Entry 8TEK (electron microscopy, 3.60 A resolution); this record covers chains N and O of the 10 polymer chains in the assembly.

# Chain N
Protein: Flagella associated protein
From: Tetrahymena thermophila
UniProt: Q23BW0 (Q23BW0_TETTS); residues 1-963 here = UniProt positions 1-963
Chain sequence (963 residues; numbered 1 to 963; the number before each row is that of its first residue):
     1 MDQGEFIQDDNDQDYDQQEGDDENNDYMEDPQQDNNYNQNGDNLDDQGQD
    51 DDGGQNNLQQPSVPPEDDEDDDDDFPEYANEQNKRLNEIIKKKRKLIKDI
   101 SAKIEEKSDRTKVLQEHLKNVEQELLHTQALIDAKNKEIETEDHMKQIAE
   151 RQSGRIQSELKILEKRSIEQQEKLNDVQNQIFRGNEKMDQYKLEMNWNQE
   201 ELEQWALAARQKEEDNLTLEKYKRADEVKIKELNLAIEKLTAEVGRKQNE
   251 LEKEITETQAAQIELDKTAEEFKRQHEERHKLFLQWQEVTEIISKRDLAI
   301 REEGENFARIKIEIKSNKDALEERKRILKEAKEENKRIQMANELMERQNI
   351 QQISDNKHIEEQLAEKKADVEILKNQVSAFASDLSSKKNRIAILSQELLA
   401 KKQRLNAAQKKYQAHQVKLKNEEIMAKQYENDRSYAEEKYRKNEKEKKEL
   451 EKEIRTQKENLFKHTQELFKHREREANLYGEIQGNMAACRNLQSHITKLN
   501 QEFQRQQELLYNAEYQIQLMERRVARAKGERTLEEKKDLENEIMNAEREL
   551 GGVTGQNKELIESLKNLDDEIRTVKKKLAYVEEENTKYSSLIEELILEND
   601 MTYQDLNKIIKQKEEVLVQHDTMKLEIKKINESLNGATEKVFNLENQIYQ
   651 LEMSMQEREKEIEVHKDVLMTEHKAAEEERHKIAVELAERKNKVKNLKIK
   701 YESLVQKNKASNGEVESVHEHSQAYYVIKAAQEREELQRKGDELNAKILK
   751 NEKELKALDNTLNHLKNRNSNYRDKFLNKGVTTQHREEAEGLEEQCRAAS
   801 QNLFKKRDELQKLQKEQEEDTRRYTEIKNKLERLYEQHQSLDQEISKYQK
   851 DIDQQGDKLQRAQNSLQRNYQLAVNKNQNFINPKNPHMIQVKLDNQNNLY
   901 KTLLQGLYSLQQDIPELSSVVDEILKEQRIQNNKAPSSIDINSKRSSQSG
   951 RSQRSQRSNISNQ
Unresolved in the structure: 1-563, 711-723, 764-963

# Chain O
Protein: Coiled-coil protein, putative
From: Tetrahymena thermophila
UniProt: Q233L0 (Q233L0_TETTS); residue numbers follow UniProt; this construct covers 1-893
Chain sequence (893 residues; row label = number of the first residue in the row):
     1 MSNQQGPEDNNLEDDMAYLPADHPLLAKLQIDLTKQLTDEHERVDQKLIE
    51 IDANLKKLEKTKEDIGVRLYSVQQQLAENQMNFEQAHENYNWVQKLRIEA
   101 EQKLKTESEVYDAKKKELEELRKKYLKAQDELSKLTRTLYQINEFNQQMK
   151 GQIINTKTNTYRAEENVVNLEAQKKKQDLLIDTMNEEIKRQTEQKTILTA
   201 QLISQKEETEQAKQILKEAHLEMQKIIASKKNLLERWQKSLMTMQRMDNA
   251 LQAIKEALKGQQELNLQIGTELNGVNAEIRKETEIQESLEGKNKKFDYEK
   301 DYLQKKYNELQEEKSKLEAQINLLTQSLRQTETEAGRAEIDKRNIEDQMN
   351 LIETNIMKLHTETKKLWEDLVHQKSEHTTIEKTATNLNKQANQISIEIED
   401 KSVELENLLNEIARVKIDQLNTLSQIEVLENKRREVIKEREEKEITVATY
   451 EVQIRQGHDLNEKKQHEVGRLNREHDKLSSVQSDMSRGPLEAKRNNLIRK
   501 TQELGKENDLMQREWIKKQTLLVTQNNRLNKIEEDVSQLKTKQTILEQKK
   551 LRLNNNYRIYEKDIREIQNALKNLRNEMNKLNDAIYRNKEKQQKLDNENF
   601 NIKSEFVEKLKELEKESVKLEVEIDRLKEEKADLLAEIVESERQILLWER
   651 KIQLEKEMQDALDPTVGQTEIQELKREIHRMELRLDDLRKKQEAIIAEME
   701 RAVYKRETIQLKYMNKDKTFSNSNSMSQKSSSISAASDNSAQITKKIAQL
   751 KTTLNQTTRNAEQMEKAIKNKKIELDDLNAQIEGNNDNLQKLESDCYNKN
   801 IELTKHKLERSTNILSISCMQNKAKKLEDLVAGKARLSVPEATLMTKYEE
   851 LRDKNQEIKEALQKLCDDAPQYVEVLNYLIDLNVGDDDEDQEQ
Unresolved in the structure: 1-515, 664-668, 699-893

# How chain N and chain O interact
Residue-residue contacts (120; chain N residue first):
  Ile571(N) with Leu522(O), hydrophobic
  Val574(N) with Leu522(O), hydrophobic; Gln525(O)
  Lys575(N) with Gln525(O)
  Lys577(N) with Leu529(O)
  Leu578(N) with Gln525(O); Arg528(O); Leu529(O), hydrophobic
  Val581(N) with Leu529(O), hydrophobic; Ile532(O), hydrophobic
  Glu582(N) with Arg528(O), salt bridge; Ile532(O)
  Asn585(N) with Ile532(O); Val536(O); Leu539(O)
  Tyr588(N) with Leu539(O), hydrophobic; Lys540(O); Gln543(O)
  Ser589(N) with Leu539(O)
  Leu591(N) with Gln543(O)
  Ile592(N) with Gln543(O)
  Leu595(N) with Gln543(O); Leu546(O), hydrophobic
  Glu598(N) with Lys550(O)
  Asn599(N) with Lys550(O)
  Thr602(N) with Leu553(O)
  Tyr603(N) with Leu553(O), hydrophobic
  Asp605(N) with Tyr557(O)
  Leu606(N) with Leu553(O); Tyr557(O), hydrophobic
  Ile609(N) with Tyr557(O), hydrophobic; Tyr560(O), hydrophobic; Glu561(O); Ile564(O), hydrophobic
  Ile610(N) with Tyr560(O)
  Lys613(N) with Asp563(O)
  Val616(N) with Ile567(O), hydrophobic; Gln568(O); Leu571(O), hydrophobic
  His620(N) with Ile567(O); Ala570(O); Leu571(O)
  Met623(N) with Arg575(O)
  Ile627(N) with Glu577(O); Met578(O), hydrophobic
  Ile630(N) with Met578(O), hydrophobic
  Ser633(N) with Ile585(O)
  Leu634(N) with Ala584(O); Ile585(O), hydrophobic
  Ala637(N) with Asn588(O), hydrogen bond (backbone-side chain)
  Thr638(N) with Asn588(O)
  Val641(N) with Asn588(O); Lys591(O); Leu595(O), hydrophobic
  Leu644(N) with Gln592(O); Asn599(O)
  Ile648(N) with Asn599(O); Ile602(O), hydrophobic
  Leu651(N) with Lys603(O)
  Met655(N) with Phe606(O)
  Ile662(N) with Leu613(O), hydrophobic
  Lys666(N) with Leu620(O)
  Leu669(N) with Ser617(O); Leu620(O), hydrophobic; Ile624(O), hydrophobic
  His673(N) with Ile624(O)
  Ala676(N) with Leu627(O)
  Glu677(N) with Leu627(O)
  Glu679(N) with Lys631(O)
  Arg680(N) with Glu630(O), salt bridge; Lys631(O); Leu634(O)
  Ile683(N) with Lys631(O); Leu634(O), hydrophobic
  Ala684(N) with Leu634(O), hydrophobic
  Glu686(N) with Ile638(O)
  Leu687(N) with Leu634(O), hydrophobic; Glu637(O); Ile638(O), hydrophobic
  Arg690(N) with Ile638(O); Glu642(O), salt bridge
  Lys691(N) with Glu637(O), salt bridge; Ser641(O), hydrogen bond
  Val694(N) with Ile645(O), hydrophobic
  Lys698(N) with Trp648(O)
  Lys700(N) with Ile652(O)
  Tyr701(N) with Trp648(O), hydrogen bond (side chain-backbone); Glu649(O); Lys651(O); Ile652(O)
  Leu704(N) with Glu655(O); Lys656(O); Gln659(O)
  Val705(N) with Glu655(O), hydrogen bond (backbone-side chain)
  Lys707(N) with Lys656(O); Gln659(O), hydrogen bond
  Asn708(N) with Glu655(O); Gln659(O), hydrogen bond (backbone-side chain)
  Ala710(N) with Leu662(O)
  Ala724(N) with Met658(O), hydrophobic
  Tyr726(N) with Met658(O)
  Glu733(N) with Leu662(O)
  Arg734(N) with Ala661(O), hydrogen bond (side chain-backbone); Leu662(O), hydrogen bond (side chain-backbone); Thr669(O), hydrogen bond; Glu670(O), salt bridge
  Leu737(N) with Glu670(O); Ile671(O), hydrophobic; Leu674(O)
  Lys740(N) with Ile678(O)
  Leu744(N) with Glu677(O); Met681(O)
  Lys747(N) with Met681(O)
  Ile748(N) with Met681(O); Arg684(O)
  Asn751(N) with Leu688(O)
  Glu754(N) with Gln692(O)
  Leu758(N) with Lys691(O); Ile695(O), hydrophobic
  Leu762(N) with Ile695(O), hydrophobic
Other interface residues (no listed pair), chain N (91 interface residues in all): Leu567, Glu584, Gln612, Leu617, Gln619, Lys624, Glu626, Lys640, Glu645, Arg658, His665, Lys693, Leu697, Val727, Ala730, Gln738, Gly741, Glu752, Leu755
Other interface residues (no listed pair), chain O (86 interface residues in all): Ile516, Lys518, Asn526, Glu533, Asp535, Lys542, Glu547, Lys549, Arg552, Leu574, Leu581, Glu598, Leu610, Glu623, Asp663, Leu685, Glu698

# Overview
91 residues of chain N and 86 residues of chain O are in contact, with 9 hydrogen bonds and 5 salt bridges.
Among the polar pairs are Glu582(N)-Arg528(O), Arg680(N)-Glu630(O) and Arg690(N)-Glu642(O).
Here chain N is Flagella associated protein and chain O is Coiled-coil protein, putative, both from
Tetrahymena thermophila. Entry 8TEK (Baseplate of Nexin-dynein regulatory complex from Tetrahymena
thermophila) was determined by electron microscopy, deposited together with 8TID and 8TH8.
